7XC4 - chains A and B; structure by X-ray diffraction, 2.10 A resolution.

# Chain A (and B)
Molecule: Papain-like protease nsp3
Source organism: Severe acute respiratory syndrome coronavirus 2
Notes: EC 3.4.19.12, 3.4.22.-; chain B of this document is another copy of the same molecule, construct and numbering; everything in this record applies to it too
UniProtKB: P0DTC1 (R1A_SARS2); residues 551-675 here correspond to UniProt positions 1369-1493 (UniProt number = residue number + 818)
Sequence (129 residues; row label = number of the first residue in the row):
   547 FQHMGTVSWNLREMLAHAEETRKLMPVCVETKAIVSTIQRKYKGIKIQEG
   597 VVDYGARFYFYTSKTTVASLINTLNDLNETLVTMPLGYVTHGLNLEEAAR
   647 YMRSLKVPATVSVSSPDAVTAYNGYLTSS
Disordered / not traced: 674-675
Construct notes: expression tag (547-550)
Small-molecule neighbours: Oxaprozin (BJ6; 3-(4,5-diphenyl-1,3-oxazol-2-yl)propanoic acid): V575, V581, K592, I593, Q594, E595, F606, Y607, T608

# Interface between chain A and chain B
Pairs across the interface - 30 pairs, chain A then chain B:
  E595(A) with Q548(B), hydrogen bond
  T611(A) with Q548(B), hydrogen bond
  T612(A) with Q548(B), hydrogen bond (backbone-backbone); M550(B); G551(B)
  A614(A) with G551(B); T552(B); V553(B), hydrophobic
  S615(A) with F547(B), hydrogen bond (side chain-backbone); Q548(B); M550(B), hydrogen bond (side chain-backbone); G551(B)
  N618(A) with G551(B); T552(B), hydrogen bond (side chain-backbone); V665(B); N669(B), hydrogen bond
  N640(A) with E566(B), hydrogen bond
  E643(A) with H563(B), salt bridge; E566(B)
  R646(A) with W555(B); E559(B); A562(B)
  Y647(A) with W555(B); H563(B), hydrogen bond; K569(B), hydrogen bond; T656(B), hydrogen bond
  R649(A) with E559(B), salt bridge
  S650(A) with V553(B)
  K652(A) with P662(B), hydrogen bond (side chain-backbone); T666(B)
Other interface residues (no listed pair), chain A (15 interface residues in all): K610, L639
Other interface residues (no listed pair), chain B (20 interface residues in all): H549, T567, A655

# Overview
15 residues of chain A face 20 of chain B across their interface, with 12 hydrogen bonds and 2 salt bridges.
Among the polar pairs are E643(A)-H563(B), R649(A)-E559(B) and E595(A)-Q548(B). Chain A binds Oxaprozin.
Chain A and chain B are both Papain-like protease nsp3 (Severe acute respiratory syndrome coronavirus 2); the
structure, Crystal structure of SARS-CoV-2 NSP3 Macrodomain 3 (SARS-unique domain-M) in complex with
Oxaprozin, was determined by X-ray diffraction (same publication as 7XC3).
